1WYW - chains A and B; structure by X-ray diffraction, 2.10 A resolution.

[Chain A]
Molecule: G/T mismatch-specific thymine DNA glycosylase
Organism: Homo sapiens
Notes: EC 3.2.2.-; fragment: central region
UniProt: Q13569 (TDG_HUMAN); numbering as in UniProt (aligned over 112-339)
Sequence (230 residues; each row starts with the number of its first residue):
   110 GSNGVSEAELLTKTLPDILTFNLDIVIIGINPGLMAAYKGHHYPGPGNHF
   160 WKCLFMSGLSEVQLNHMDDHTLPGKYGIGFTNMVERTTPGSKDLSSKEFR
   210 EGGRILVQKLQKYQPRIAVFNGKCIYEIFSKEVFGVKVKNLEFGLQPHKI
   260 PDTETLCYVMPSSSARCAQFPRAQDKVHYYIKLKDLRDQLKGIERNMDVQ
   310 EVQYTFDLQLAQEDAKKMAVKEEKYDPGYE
Not modelled in the structure: 110-116, 333-339
Construct notes: cloning artifact (110-111)
Metal / ion sites: Mg2+ site 1: I136, Y152, T190; Mg2+ site 2: Q283, H287 (shared with R54(B) of chain B)
Swiss-Prot annotation at these positions:
  - cross-link (Glycyl lysine isopeptide (Lys-Gly)): K248 (interchain with G-Cter in SUMO2), K330 (interchain with G-Cter in SUMO)
  - mutagenesis: N140 (N140A: Loss of DNA glycosylase activity but still able to bind DNA), A145 (A145G: Increased DNA glycosylase activity on G/T mispairs), H151 (H151A/Q: Increased DNA glycosylase activity on G/T mispairs), N191 (N191A: Reduced DNA glycosylase activity on G/T and G/U mispairs), T197 (T197A: Reduced DNA glycosylase activity on G/T mispairs), R281 (R281A: Restores the DNA-binding ability of the sumoylated form), E310 (E310Q: Restores the DNA-binding ability of the sumoylated form), F315 (F315A: Restores the DNA-binding ability of the sumoylated form)
Reported in the primary citation:
  - post-translational modification sites: K330
  - mutagenesis - E310Q: increased binding to product DNA
  - mutagenesis - R281A, F315A: increased binding to DNA

[Chain B]
Molecule: Ubiquitin-like protein SMT3C
Organism: Homo sapiens
UniProt: P63165 (SUMO1_HUMAN); numbering as in UniProt (aligned over 1-97)
Sequence (97 residues; numbered 1 to 97; the number before each row is that of its first residue):
     1 MSDQEAKPSTEDLGDKKEGEYIKLKVIGQDSSEIHFKVKMTTHLKKLKES
    51 YCQRQGVPMNSLRFLFEGQRIADNHTPKELGMEEEDVIEVYQEQTGG
Not modelled in the structure: 1-18
Metal / ion sites: Mg2+ site 1 near H43 (its only coordinating residue here); Mg2+ site 2: R54 (shared with Q283(A), H287(A) of chain A); Na+ near D73 (its only coordinating residue here); Mg2+ site 3 near T76 (its only coordinating residue here)
Swiss-Prot annotation at these positions:
  - region ((Microbial infection) Interaction with Tula hantavirus): K16 to K25, K37 to M40
  - site: F36 (Interaction with PIAS2)
  - modified residue: S2 (N-acetylserine), S9 (Phosphoserine), S32 (Phosphoserine)
  - cross-link: K7 (Glycyl lysine isopeptide (Lys-Gly) (interchain with G-Cter in SUMO1)), K16 (Glycyl lysine isopeptide (Lys-Gly) (interchain with G-Cter in SUMO2)), K17 (Glycyl lysine isopeptide (Lys-Gly) (interchain with G-Cter in SUMO2)), K23 (Glycyl lysine isopeptide (Lys-Gly) (interchain with G-Cter in SUMO2)), K25 (Glycyl lysine isopeptide (Lys-Gly) (interchain with G-Cter in SUMO1)), K37 (Glycyl lysine isopeptide (Lys-Gly) (interchain with G-Cter in SUMO2)), K39 (Glycyl lysine isopeptide (Lys-Gly) (interchain with G-Cter in SUMO2)), K45 (Glycyl lysine isopeptide (Lys-Gly) (interchain with G-Cter in SUMO2)), K46 (Glycyl lysine isopeptide (Lys-Gly) (interchain with G-Cter in SUMO2)), G97 (Glycyl lysine isopeptide (Gly-Lys) (interchain with K-? in acceptor proteins))
  - mutagenesis: F36 (F36A: Abolishes binding to PIAS2), G97 (G97A: Abolishes sumoylation of ZBED1)

[How chain A and chain B interact]
Residue-residue contacts (43):
  F164(A) with Q53(B)
  M165(A) with Q53(B); R54(B); Q55(B); G56(B)
  G167(A) with Q53(B)
  R281(A) with D30(B), salt bridge
  Q283(A) with R54(B), hydrogen bond (backbone-side chain); Q55(B)
  V286(A) with R54(B)
  H287(A) with R54(B)
  I290(A) with R54(B)
  M306(A) with Y21(B)
  D307(A) with K37(B); V38(B); K39(B), hydrogen bond (backbone-backbone); T42(B), hydrogen bond; K46(B)
  V308(A) with F36(B), hydrophobic; K37(B); K46(B); L47(B); S50(B)
  Q309(A) with F36(B); K37(B), hydrogen bond (backbone-backbone)
  E310(A) with I34(B); H35(B); F36(B); R54(B), salt bridge
  V311(A) with H35(B), hydrogen bond (backbone-backbone)
  Q312(A) with E33(B); I34(B); H35(B), hydrogen bond (backbone-backbone)
  Y313(A) with E33(B); I34(B), hydrophobic; R54(B)
  T314(A) with S32(B); E33(B), hydrogen bond (backbone-backbone)
  F315(A) with S32(B)
  D316(A) with D30(B)
  L319(A) with D30(B)
  K330(A) with G96(B); G97(B), hydrogen bond (side chain-backbone)
Also at the interface, not in a pair above, chain A (22 interface residues in all): M327
Also at the interface, not in a pair above, chain B (22 interface residues in all): K23, S31
The authors on this interface:
  - pairs named by the authors: V308(A)-F36(B), E310(A)-R54(B) (hydrogen bond), L47(B)-V308(A)
  - interface residues, chain A: R281(A), D307(A), Y313(A), K330(A)
  - hot spots on chain A (mutagenesis) - R281A, F315A: abolished binding to Ubiquitin-like protein SMT3C (chain B)
  - interface residues, chain B: D30(B)

[Summary]
Chain A and chain B each contribute 22 residues to their interface, with 8 hydrogen bonds and 2 salt bridges.
Among the polar pairs are R281(A)-D30(B), E310(A)-R54(B) and Q283(A)-R54(B). The authors report contacts
between V308(A) and F36(B) and L47(B) and V308(A); a hydrogen bond between E310(A) and R54(B). From the paper:
R281A and F315A of chain A increase binding to DNA; interface residues R281(A), D307(A) and D30(B) among
others.
Chain A is G/T mismatch-specific thymine DNA glycosylase and chain B is Ubiquitin-like protein SMT3C, both
from Homo sapiens; the structure, Crystal Structure of SUMO1-conjugated thymine DNA glycosylase, was
determined by X-ray diffraction.
